Entry 8OPY (X-ray diffraction, 2.45 A resolution); this record covers chains A and C of the 4 polymer chains in the assembly.

[Chain A]
Protein: 3-hydroxyacyl-CoA dehydrogenase
Organism: Mycobacterium tuberculosis H37Rv
Notes: EC 1.1.1.35
UniProt: O53872 (O53872_MYCTU); numbering as in UniProt (aligned over 1-720)
Chain sequence (736 residues; row label = number of the first residue in the row; numbers below 1 keep their minus sign (Met-15 is residue -15)):
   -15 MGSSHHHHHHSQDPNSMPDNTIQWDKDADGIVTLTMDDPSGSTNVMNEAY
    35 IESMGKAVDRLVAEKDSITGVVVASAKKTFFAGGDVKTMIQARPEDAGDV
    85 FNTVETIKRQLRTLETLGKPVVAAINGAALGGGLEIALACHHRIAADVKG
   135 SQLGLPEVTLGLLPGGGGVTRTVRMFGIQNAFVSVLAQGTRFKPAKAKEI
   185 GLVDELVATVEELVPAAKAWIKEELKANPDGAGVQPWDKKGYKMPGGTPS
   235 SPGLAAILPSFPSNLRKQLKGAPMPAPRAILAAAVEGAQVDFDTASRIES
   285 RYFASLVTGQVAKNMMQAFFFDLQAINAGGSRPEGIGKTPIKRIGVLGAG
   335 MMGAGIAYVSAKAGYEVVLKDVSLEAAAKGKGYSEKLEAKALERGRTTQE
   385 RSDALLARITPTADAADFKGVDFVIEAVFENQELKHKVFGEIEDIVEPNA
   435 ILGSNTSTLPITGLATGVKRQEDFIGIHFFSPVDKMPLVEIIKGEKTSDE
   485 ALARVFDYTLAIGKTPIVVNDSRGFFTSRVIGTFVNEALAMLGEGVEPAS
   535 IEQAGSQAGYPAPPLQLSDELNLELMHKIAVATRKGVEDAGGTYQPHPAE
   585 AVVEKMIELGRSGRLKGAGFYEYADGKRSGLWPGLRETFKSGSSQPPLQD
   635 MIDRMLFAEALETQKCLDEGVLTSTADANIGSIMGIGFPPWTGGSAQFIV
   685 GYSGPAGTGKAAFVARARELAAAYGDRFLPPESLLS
Unresolved in the structure: -15 to -14, -4 to -2
Sequence notes: initiating methionine (-15); expression tag (-14 to 0)

[Chain C]
Protein: Putative acyltransferase Rv0859
Organism: Mycobacterium tuberculosis H37Rv
Notes: EC 2.3.1.-
UniProt: O53871 (Y0859_MYCTU); numbering as in UniProt (aligned over 1-403)
Chain sequence (403 residues; numbered 1 to 403; the number before each row is that of its first residue):
     1 MSEEAFIYEAIRTPRGKQKNGSLHEVKPLSLVVGLIDELRKRHPDLDENL
    51 ISDVILGCVSPVGDQGGDIARAAVLASGMPVTSGGVQLNRFCASGLEAVN
   101 TAAQKVRSGWDDLVLAGGVESMSRVPMGSDGGAMGLDPATNYDVMFVPQS
   151 IGADLIATIEGFSREDVDAYALRSQQKAAEAWSGGYFAKSVVPVRDQNGL
   201 LILDHDEHMRPDTTKEGLAKLKPAFEGLAALGGFDDVALQKYHWVEKINH
   251 VHTGGNSSGIVDGAALVMIGSAAAGKLQGLTPRARIVATATSGADPVIML
   301 TGPTPATRKVLDRAGLTVDDIDLFELNEAFASVVLKFQKDLNIPDEKLNV
   351 NGGAIAMGHPLGATGAMILGTMVDELERRNARRALITLCIGGGMGVATII
   401 ERV
Unresolved in the structure: 1, 225-231

[Chain A / chain C interface]
Pairs across the interface - 19 pairs, chain A then chain C:
  Ala81(A) with Asn198(C)
  Gly82(A) with Leu200(C)
  Phe85(A) with Leu200(C), hydrophobic
  Gln273(A) with Lys27(C), hydrogen bond; Asp64(C), hydrogen bond; Arg124(C), hydrogen bond
  Val274(A) with His24(C); Arg124(C)
  Thr278(A) with His24(C); Glu25(C)
  Arg281(A) with Glu25(C), salt bridge
  Ile282(A) with Glu25(C)
  Arg285(A) with Glu25(C), salt bridge; Asp196(C), salt bridge; Gln197(C); Asn198(C), hydrogen bond (backbone-side chain)
  Tyr286(A) with Gln197(C)
  Ala288(A) with Asn198(C)
  Ser289(A) with Asn198(C), hydrogen bond (backbone-side chain)
Other interface residues (no listed pair), chain A (14 interface residues in all): Glu270, Asp275
Other interface residues (no listed pair), chain C (10 interface residues in all): Ile202

[Summary]
Chain A and chain C form an interface of 14 and 10 residues respectively, with 5 hydrogen bonds and 3 salt
bridges. Among the polar pairs are Arg281(A)-Glu25(C), Arg285(A)-Glu25(C) and Arg285(A)-Asp196(C).
Here chain A is 3-hydroxyacyl-CoA dehydrogenase and chain C is Putative acyltransferase Rv0859, both from
Mycobacterium tuberculosis H37Rv. Entry 8OPY (Structure of Mycobacterium tuberculosis beta-oxidation
trifunctional enzyme in complex with Fragment-B-DNQ) was determined by X-ray diffraction together with 8OPU,
8OPV, 8OPW, 8OPX, 8OQL, 8OQM and 10 further entries from the same study.
